Entry 6G7P (X-ray diffraction, 1.50 A resolution); this record covers chain B.

[Chain B]
Molecule: Extracellular solute-binding protein, family 1
From: Trichodesmium erythraeum IMS101
UniProt: Q10Z45 (Q10Z45_TRIEI); residues 4-319 here correspond to UniProt positions 34-349 (UniProt number = residue number + 30)
Sequence (318 residues; numbered 4 to 321; the number before each row is that of its first residue):
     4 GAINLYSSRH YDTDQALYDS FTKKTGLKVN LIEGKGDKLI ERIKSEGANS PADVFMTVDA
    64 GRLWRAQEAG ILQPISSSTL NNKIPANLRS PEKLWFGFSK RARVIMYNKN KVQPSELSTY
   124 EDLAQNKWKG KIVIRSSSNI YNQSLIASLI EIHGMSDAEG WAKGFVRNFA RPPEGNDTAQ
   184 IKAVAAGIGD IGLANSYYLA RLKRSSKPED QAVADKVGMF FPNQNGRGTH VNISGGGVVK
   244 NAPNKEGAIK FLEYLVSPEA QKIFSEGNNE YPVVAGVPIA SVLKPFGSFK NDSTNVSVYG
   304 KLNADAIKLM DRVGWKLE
Differences from the reference sequence: expression tag (320-321)
Metal / ion sites: Fe ion: Tyr144, Tyr200, Tyr201

[Overview]
The Fe ion site is built by Tyr144, Tyr200 and Tyr201.
Chain B is Extracellular solute-binding protein, family 1 (Trichodesmium erythraeum IMS101); the structure,
Trichodesmium Tery_3377 (IdiA) (FutA) with iron and water ligands, was determined by X-ray diffraction,
deposited together with 6G7N and 6G7Q.
